PDB entry 6X75 | X-ray diffraction, 1.95 A resolution | chains P and A of the 3 polymer chains in the assembly

Chain P:
Molecule: 13-nt DNA strand
Sequence (13 nucleotides; row label = number of the first residue in the row):
     1 GGGGTGTGGTAGC
Metal / ion sites: Mn2+ site 1: DC13 (together with 2'-deoxycytidine-5'-triphosphate)

Chain A:
Protein: DNA repair protein REV1
Organism: Saccharomyces cerevisiae
Notes: EC 2.7.7.-
Reference sequence: P12689 (REV1_YEAST); numbering as in UniProt (aligned over 305-746)
Sequence (442 residues; row label = number of the first residue in the row):
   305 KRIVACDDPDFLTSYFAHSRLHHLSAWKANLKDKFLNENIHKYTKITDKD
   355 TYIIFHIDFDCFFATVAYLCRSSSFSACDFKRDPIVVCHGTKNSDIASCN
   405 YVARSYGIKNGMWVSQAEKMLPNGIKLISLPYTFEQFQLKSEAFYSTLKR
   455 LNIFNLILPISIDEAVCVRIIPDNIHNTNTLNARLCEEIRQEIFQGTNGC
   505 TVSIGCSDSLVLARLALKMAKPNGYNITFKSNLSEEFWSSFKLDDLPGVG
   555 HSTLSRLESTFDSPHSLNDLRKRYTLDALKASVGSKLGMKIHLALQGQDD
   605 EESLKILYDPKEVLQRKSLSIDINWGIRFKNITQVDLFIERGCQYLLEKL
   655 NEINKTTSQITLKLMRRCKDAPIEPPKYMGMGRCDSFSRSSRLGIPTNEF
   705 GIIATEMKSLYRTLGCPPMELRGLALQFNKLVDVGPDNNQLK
Not modelled in the structure: 305-306, 745-746
Metal / ion sites: Mn2+ site 1: Asp362, Asp467, Glu468 (together with 2'-deoxycytidine-5'-triphosphate) (shared with DC13(P) of chain P); Mn2+ site 2: Asp362, Phe363, Asp467 (together with 2'-deoxycytidine-5'-triphosphate); Mn2+ site 3: Asp548, Val553
Ligand contacts: 2'-deoxycytidine-5'-triphosphate (DCP): Arg324, Leu325, Leu328, Asp362, Phe363, Asp364, Cys365, Phe366, Phe367, Ala401, Ser402, Tyr405, Arg408, Asn414, Gly415, Asp467, Glu468, Lys525
Swiss-Prot annotation at these positions:
  - region (Interaction with target DNA): Tyr319 to Ser329, Thr395 to Asn397, Gly554 to Thr557, Arg620 to Asn628
  - binding site (dCTP): Arg324, Asp362 to Phe366, Ser402 to Arg408, Asn414, Asp467
  - binding site (Mg(2+)): Asp362, Phe363, Asp467, Glu468
  - site (Interaction with target DNA): Lys681, Ser692, Ser694
  - mutagenesis: Asp467 to Glu468 (Loss of dCTP transferase activity)

Interface between chain P and chain A:
Pairs across the interface - 29 pairs, chain P then chain A:
  DG4(P) - Arg696(A)  salt bridge to the phosphate
  DG4(P) - Lys734(A)  salt bridge to the phosphate
  DT5(P) - Gln663(A)  hydrogen bond to the phosphate
  DT5(P) - Arg696(A)  salt bridge to the phosphate
  DG6(P) - Ser692(A)  sugar contact
  DG6(P) - Arg693(A)  phosphate contact
  DG6(P) - Ser694(A)  hydrogen bond to the phosphate
  DT7(P) - Lys667(A)  base contact
  DT7(P) - Phe691(A)  phosphate contact
  DT7(P) - Ser692(A)  hydrogen bond to the phosphate
  DG9(P) - Ser556(A)  hydrogen bond to the phosphate
  DG9(P) - Thr557(A)  phosphate contact
  DT10(P) - Gly552(A)  sugar contact
  DT10(P) - Gly554(A)  hydrogen bond to the phosphate
  DT10(P) - His555(A)  hydrogen bond to the phosphate
  DT10(P) - Ser556(A)  hydrogen bond to the phosphate
  DT10(P) - Thr557(A)  hydrogen bond to the phosphate
  DA11(P) - Leu550(A)  phosphate contact
  DA11(P) - Pro551(A)  phosphate contact
  DA11(P) - Gly552(A)  hydrogen bond to the phosphate
  DA11(P) - Val553(A)  hydrogen bond to the phosphate
  DG12(P) - Ser329(A)  hydrogen bond to the base
  DG12(P) - Ser465(A)  phosphate contact
  DG12(P) - Arg518(A)  salt bridge to the phosphate
  DC13(P) - Leu325(A)  phosphate contact
  DC13(P) - Leu328(A)  phosphate contact
  DC13(P) - Ser465(A)  hydrogen bond to the phosphate
  DC13(P) - Asp467(A)  phosphate contact
  DC13(P) - Glu468(A)  phosphate contact
Other interface residues (no listed pair), chain A (27 interface residues in all): Asp362, Ile464, Arg560, Ser690

Overview:
Chain P and chain A form an interface of 9 and 27 residues respectively, with 12 hydrogen bonds and 4 salt
bridges. Polar contacts include DG12(P)-Ser329(A), DT5(P)-Gln663(A) and DG6(P)-Ser694(A). Ligands of chain A:
2'-deoxycytidine-5'-triphosphate.
Here chain P is a 13-nt DNA strand and chain A is DNA repair protein REV1 (Saccharomyces cerevisiae). Entry
6X75 (Rev1 Mn2+-facilitated Product Complex with second dCTP bound) was determined by X-ray diffraction,
deposited together with 6X6Z, 6X70, 6X71, 6X72, 6X73, 6X74, 6X76 and 6X77.
